Entry 8AS9 (X-ray diffraction, 3.40 A resolution); this record covers chains A and B of the 4 polymer chains in the assembly.

# Chain A (and B)
Protein: B-cell lymphoma 6 protein
Source organism: Homo sapiens
Notes: chain B of this document is another copy of the same molecule, construct and numbering; everything in this record applies to it too
UniProtKB: P41182 (BCL6_HUMAN); residue numbers follow UniProt; this construct covers 6-129
Chain sequence (137 residues; row label = number of the first residue in the row; numbers below 1 keep their minus sign (Gly-7 is residue -7)):
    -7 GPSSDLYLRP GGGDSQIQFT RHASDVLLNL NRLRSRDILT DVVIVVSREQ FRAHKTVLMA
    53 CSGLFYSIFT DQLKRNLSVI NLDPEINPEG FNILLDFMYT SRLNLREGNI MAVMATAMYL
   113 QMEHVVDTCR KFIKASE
Unresolved in the structure: -7 to 6, 128-129 (chain B: -7 to -5, 129)
Differences from the reference sequence: expression tag (-7 to 5); engineered mutation Gln8 (Cys in P41182), Arg67 (Cys in P41182), Asn84 (Cys in P41182)

# Interface between chain A and chain B
Residue-residue contacts (80; chain A residue first):
  Ser7(A) with Leu95(B); Asn96(B); Leu97(B), hydrogen bond (backbone-backbone); Arg98(B)
  Gln8(A) with Arg94(B); Leu95(B); Asn96(B), hydrogen bond
  Ile9(A) with Ser93(B); Arg94(B); Leu95(B), hydrogen bond (backbone-backbone); Leu97(B), hydrophobic
  Gln10(A) with Ser93(B); Arg94(B)
  Phe11(A) with Phe89(B), hydrophobic; Ser93(B), hydrogen bond (backbone-backbone); Leu95(B), hydrophobic; His116(B); Thr120(B)
  His14(A) with Leu19(B); Cys53(B); Phe89(B), hydrogen bond (side chain-backbone); Met90(B), hydrogen bond (side chain-backbone); Ser93(B)
  Ala15(A) with Ala15(B); Ser16(B); Leu19(B), hydrophobic; Ser93(B)
  Ser16(A) with Ala15(B)
  Val18(A) with Ala52(B); Cys53(B), hydrophobic
  Leu19(A) with His14(B)
  Asn21(A) with Ala52(B), hydrogen bond (side chain-backbone)
  Leu22(A) with Thr48(B)
  Leu25(A) with Thr48(B)
  Ile30(A) with Met51(B), hydrophobic
  Leu31(A) with Lys47(B); Met51(B), hydrophobic; Phe61(B); Arg67(B)
  His46(A) with Thr48(B)
  Lys47(A) with Leu31(B)
  Thr48(A) with Leu22(B); Leu25(B); His46(B); Thr48(B)
  Met51(A) with Ile30(B), hydrophobic; Leu31(B), hydrophobic
  Ala52(A) with Asn21(B), hydrogen bond (backbone-side chain)
  Cys53(A) with His14(B); Val18(B), hydrophobic
  Tyr58(A) with Leu25(B), hydrophobic; Arg28(B), hydrogen bond; Ile30(B)
  Phe89(A) with Phe11(B), hydrophobic; His14(B), hydrogen bond (backbone-side chain)
  Met90(A) with His14(B), hydrogen bond (backbone-side chain)
  Ser93(A) with Ile9(B); Gln10(B), hydrogen bond; Phe11(B), hydrogen bond (backbone-backbone); His14(B); Ala15(B)
  Arg94(A) with Gln8(B); Ile9(B); Gln10(B)
  Leu95(A) with Ser7(B); Gln8(B); Ile9(B), hydrogen bond (backbone-backbone); Phe11(B), hydrophobic
  Asn96(A) with Ser7(B); Gln8(B), hydrogen bond
  Leu97(A) with Asp6(B); Ser7(B), hydrogen bond (backbone-backbone); Ile9(B), hydrophobic
  Arg98(A) with Asp6(B)
  Glu99(A) with Gly3(B); Gly5(B)
  Thr120(A) with Ile9(B); Phe11(B)
  Phe124(A) with Ser7(B)
  Ile125(A) with Pro2(B), hydrophobic
Other interface residues (no listed pair), chain A (39 interface residues in all): Arg13, Thr32, Phe61, Thr62, Ile102
Other interface residues (no listed pair), chain B (42 interface residues in all): Gly4, Tyr58, Thr62, Phe124

# In short
39 residues of chain A face 42 of chain B across their interface, with 16 hydrogen bonds. Polar pairs include
Gln8(A)-Asn96(B), His14(A)-Phe89(B) and His14(A)-Met90(B).
Both chains are B-cell lymphoma 6 protein (Homo sapiens). Entry 8AS9 (Crystal structure of the talin-KANK1
complex) was determined by X-ray diffraction.
